PDB entry 5IWO | X-ray diffraction, 3.33 A resolution | chains B and C of the 4 polymer chains in the assembly

Chain B (and C):
Protein: Ion transport protein
From: Alkalilimnicola ehrlichii
Notes: chain C of this document is another copy of the same molecule, construct and numbering; everything in this record applies to it too
UniProtKB: Q0ABW0 (Q0ABW0_ALKEH); residue numbers follow UniProt; this construct covers 143-288
Sequence (152 residues; row label = number of the first residue in the row):
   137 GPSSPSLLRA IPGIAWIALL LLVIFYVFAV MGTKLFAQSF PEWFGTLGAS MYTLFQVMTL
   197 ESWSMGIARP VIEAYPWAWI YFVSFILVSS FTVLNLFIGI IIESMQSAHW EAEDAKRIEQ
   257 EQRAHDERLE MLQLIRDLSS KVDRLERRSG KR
Unresolved in the structure: 137-147, 286-288
Sequence notes: expression tag (137-142)
Reported in the primary citation:
  - binding site for bromide ion: R264

How chain B and chain C interact:
Pairs across the interface (70):
  W179(B) - R205(C)
  Y188(B) - W199(C)
  Y188(B) - S200(C)  hydrogen bond
  Y188(B) - A204(C)
  Y188(B) - R205(C)
  Y188(B) - W215(C)  hydrophobic
  T189(B) - R205(C)  hydrogen bond
  F191(B) - W199(C)  hydrophobic
  F191(B) - V219(C)  hydrophobic
  F191(B) - I222(C)  hydrophobic
  Q192(B) - W199(C)
  Q192(B) - S200(C)  hydrogen bond
  Q192(B) - M201(C)
  Q192(B) - R205(C)  hydrogen bond
  T195(B) - L196(C)
  T195(B) - W199(C)  hydrogen bond
  E197(B) - L196(C)
  E197(B) - S198(C)
  E197(B) - W199(C)
  E197(B) - S200(C)  hydrogen bond (side chain-backbone)
  E197(B) - M201(C)  hydrogen bond (side chain-backbone)
  S198(B) - M201(C)
  G202(B) - M201(C)
  I203(B) - M201(C)  hydrophobic
  I203(B) - R205(C)
  F233(B) - L230(C)  hydrophobic
  F233(B) - F233(C)  hydrophobic
  I236(B) - I234(C)  hydrophobic
  I237(B) - I234(C)
  I237(B) - I237(C)  hydrophobic
  S240(B) - I234(C)
  S240(B) - I238(C)
  M241(B) - I238(C)  hydrophobic
  M241(B) - M241(C)  hydrophobic
  M241(B) - W246(C)  hydrophobic
  H245(B) - W246(C)
  H245(B) - E249(C)  salt bridge
  H245(B) - D250(C)
  W246(B) - W246(C)
  E249(B) - E249(C)
  E249(B) - D250(C)
  K252(B) - R253(C)
  Q256(B) - R253(C)  hydrogen bond
  Q256(B) - E257(C)
  A260(B) - E257(C)
  A260(B) - R264(C)
  E263(B) - H261(C)  salt bridge
  E263(B) - R264(C)  salt bridge
  E263(B) - L265(C)
  E263(B) - L268(C)
  E266(B) - L268(C)
  E266(B) - R272(C)  salt bridge
  M267(B) - R264(C)
  M267(B) - M267(C)  hydrophobic
  M267(B) - L268(C)  hydrophobic
  L270(B) - I271(C)  hydrophobic
  L270(B) - R272(C)
  I271(B) - I271(C)  hydrophobic
  L274(B) - I271(C)
  L274(B) - L274(C)  hydrophobic
  L274(B) - S275(C)
  L274(B) - V278(C)  hydrophobic
  K277(B) - S275(C)  hydrogen bond
  K277(B) - V278(C)
  K277(B) - D279(C)  salt bridge
  K277(B) - E282(C)
  V278(B) - V278(C)  hydrophobic
  R280(B) - E282(C)  salt bridge
  L281(B) - E282(C)
  R284(B) - E282(C)  salt bridge
Interface residues without a listed pair, chain B (35 interface residues in all): E178, R253, R264
Interface residues without a listed pair, chain C (38 interface residues in all): I208, L223, Q242, I254, L281

In short:
Chain B and chain C form an interface of 35 and 38 residues respectively; the contacts include 9 hydrogen
bonds and 7 salt bridges. Polar pairs include H245(B)-E249(C), E263(B)-H261(C) and E263(B)-R264(C). From the
paper: a binding site for bromide ion at R264(B).
Both chains are Ion transport protein (Alkalilimnicola ehrlichii). Entry 5IWO (Bacterial sodium channel pore
domain, low bromide) was determined by X-ray diffraction, deposited together with 5IWN, 5HJ8, 5HK6, 5HK7 and
5HKD.
